PDB entry 8Z1Z | electron microscopy, 3.26 A resolution | chains A and B of the 5 polymer chains in the assembly

Chain A:
Protein: Dipeptide transport system permease protein DppB
Organism: Escherichia coli K-12
UniProtKB: P0AEF8 (DPPB_ECOLI); residues 1-339 here = UniProt positions 1-339
Sequence (339 residues; row label = number of the first residue in the row):
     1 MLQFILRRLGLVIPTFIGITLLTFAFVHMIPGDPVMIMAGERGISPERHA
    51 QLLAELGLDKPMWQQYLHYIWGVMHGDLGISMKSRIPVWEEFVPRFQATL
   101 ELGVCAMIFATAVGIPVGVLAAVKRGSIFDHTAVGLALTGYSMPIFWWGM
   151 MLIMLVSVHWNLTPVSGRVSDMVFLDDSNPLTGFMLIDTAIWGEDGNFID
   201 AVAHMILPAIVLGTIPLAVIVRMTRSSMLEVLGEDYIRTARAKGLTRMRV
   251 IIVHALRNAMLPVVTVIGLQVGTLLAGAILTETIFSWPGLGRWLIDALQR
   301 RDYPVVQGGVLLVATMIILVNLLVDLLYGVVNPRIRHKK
Not modelled in the structure: 1-5, 30-62, 337-339

Chain B:
Protein: Dipeptide transport system permease protein DppC
Organism: Escherichia coli K-12
UniProtKB: P0AEG1 (DPPC_ECOLI); residues 1-300 here = UniProt positions 1-300
Sequence (300 residues; numbered 1 to 300; the number before each row is that of its first residue):
     1 MSQVTENKVISAPVPMTPLQEFWHYFKRNKGAVVGLVYVVIVLFIAIFAN
    51 WIAPYNPAEQFRDALLAPPAWQEGGSMAHLLGTDDVGRDVLSRLMYGARL
   101 SLLVGCLVVVLSLIMGVILGLIAGYFGGLVDNIIMRVVDIMLALPSLLLA
   151 LVLVAIFGPSIGNAALALTFVALPHYVRLTRAAVLVEVNRDYVTASRVAG
   201 AGAMRQMFINIFPNCLAPLIVQASLGFSNAILDMAALGFLGMGAQPPTPE
   251 WGTMLSDVLQFAQSAWWVVTFPGLAILLTVLAFNLMGDGLRDALDPKLKQ
Not modelled in the structure: 1-10, 300

Interface between chain A and chain B:
Contacting residue pairs (90; chain A residue first):
  Leu11(A) - Asn132(B)
  Leu11(A) - Ile133(B)
  Thr15(A) - Arg136(B)
  Ile19(A) - Ile140(B)  hydrophobic
  Ile19(A) - Leu144(B)  hydrophobic
  Leu22(A) - Ile140(B)  hydrophobic
  Phe26(A) - Leu144(B)  hydrophobic
  Phe26(A) - Val152(B)  hydrophobic
  Met29(A) - Ala155(B)  hydrophobic
  Met29(A) - Ile156(B)  hydrophobic
  Arg125(A) - Asn29(B)
  Arg125(A) - Asp288(B)  salt bridge
  Arg125(A) - Asp292(B)  salt bridge
  Leu138(A) - Leu225(B)  hydrophobic
  Leu138(A) - Leu277(B)
  Leu138(A) - Val280(B)  hydrophobic
  Leu138(A) - Asn284(B)
  Thr139(A) - Leu277(B)
  Tyr141(A) - Leu225(B)
  Tyr141(A) - Ser228(B)
  Tyr141(A) - Asn229(B)  hydrogen bond
  Tyr141(A) - Leu232(B)
  Ser142(A) - Leu232(B)
  Ser142(A) - Ile276(B)
  Ser142(A) - Leu277(B)
  Pro144(A) - Leu232(B)
  Pro144(A) - Leu255(B)  hydrophobic
  Phe146(A) - Phe239(B)  hydrophobic
  Phe146(A) - Leu259(B)  hydrophobic
  Trp147(A) - Ala262(B)
  Trp147(A) - Val269(B)  hydrophobic
  Trp147(A) - Thr270(B)
  Met150(A) - Leu259(B)
  Met154(A) - Gln263(B)
  Val219(A) - Leu225(B)  hydrophobic
  Arg222(A) - Val221(B)
  Arg222(A) - Ser224(B)  hydrogen bond
  Arg222(A) - Leu225(B)
  Arg222(A) - Asn284(B)  hydrogen bond
  Met223(A) - Leu179(B)  hydrophobic
  Met223(A) - Pro218(B)  hydrophobic
  Met223(A) - Val221(B)  hydrophobic
  Arg225(A) - Asp288(B)  salt bridge
  Ser226(A) - Ala217(B)  hydrogen bond (side chain-backbone)
  Ser226(A) - Val221(B)
  Glu230(A) - Ala217(B)
  Glu230(A) - Arg291(B)  salt bridge
  Gly233(A) - Lys297(B)
  Glu234(A) - Lys297(B)  salt bridge
  Leu261(A) - Val186(B)  hydrophobic
  Pro262(A) - Pro218(B)  hydrophobic
  Thr265(A) - Arg178(B)
  Thr265(A) - Leu179(B)
  Thr265(A) - Ala182(B)
  Val266(A) - Leu179(B)  hydrophobic
  Leu269(A) - Pro174(B)
  Leu269(A) - His175(B)
  Gln270(A) - His175(B)
  Ala276(A) - Leu142(B)
  Ala276(A) - Ala143(B)
  Ile279(A) - Leu147(B)  hydrophobic
  Leu280(A) - Ala236(B)  hydrophobic
  Leu280(A) - Phe239(B)  hydrophobic
  Leu294(A) - Pro145(B)  hydrophobic
  Ile295(A) - Leu147(B)  hydrophobic
  Ile295(A) - Leu151(B)  hydrophobic
  Leu298(A) - Leu148(B)  hydrophobic
  Leu298(A) - Leu151(B)  hydrophobic
  Val310(A) - Ala143(B)
  Val310(A) - Leu144(B)  hydrophobic
  Ala314(A) - Ala143(B)  hydrophobic
  Ile317(A) - Asp139(B)
  Ile317(A) - Leu142(B)
  Ile317(A) - Ala143(B)
  Ile318(A) - Asp139(B)
  Asn321(A) - Met135(B)
  Asn321(A) - Asp139(B)  hydrogen bond
  Asn321(A) - Arg178(B)  hydrogen bond
  Val324(A) - Arg178(B)
  Asp325(A) - Arg178(B)
  Asp325(A) - Arg181(B)  salt bridge
  Tyr328(A) - Arg178(B)
  Tyr328(A) - Arg181(B)
  Tyr328(A) - Ala182(B)
  Asn332(A) - Val186(B)
  Arg334(A) - Asn189(B)  hydrogen bond (side chain-backbone)
  Arg334(A) - Arg190(B)
  Arg334(A) - Asp191(B)  salt bridge
  Ile335(A) - Leu185(B)
  Ile335(A) - Asn189(B)
Other interface residues (no listed pair), chain A (59 interface residues in all): Pro14, Thr23, Val134, Gly135, Met143, Ala218, Leu229, Gly272, Thr273, Gln299, Val306, Val313
Other interface residues (no listed pair), chain B (59 interface residues in all): Leu149, Gln222, Ala235, Leu240, Gly273, Leu281, Asp295

Summary:
The chain A/chain B interface involves 59 residues from each chain, with 7 hydrogen bonds and 7 salt bridges.
Polar contacts include Arg125(A)-Asp288(B), Arg125(A)-Asp292(B) and Arg225(A)-Asp288(B).
Chain A is Dipeptide transport system permease protein DppB and chain B is Dipeptide transport system permease
protein DppC, both from Escherichia coli K-12; the structure, Cryo-EM structure of Escherichia coli
DppAR383D+D436RBCDF in pre-catalytic state, was determined by electron microscopy.
